PDB entry 9MUD | electron microscopy, 3.40 A resolution | chains J and G of the 45 polymer chains in the assembly

[Chain J (and G)]
Molecule: Cat1 (CRISPR associated TIR 1) pentagonal filament
Notes: chain G of this document is another copy of the same molecule, construct and numbering; everything in this record applies to it too
Sequence (263 residues; numbered 1 to 263; the number before each row is that of its first residue):
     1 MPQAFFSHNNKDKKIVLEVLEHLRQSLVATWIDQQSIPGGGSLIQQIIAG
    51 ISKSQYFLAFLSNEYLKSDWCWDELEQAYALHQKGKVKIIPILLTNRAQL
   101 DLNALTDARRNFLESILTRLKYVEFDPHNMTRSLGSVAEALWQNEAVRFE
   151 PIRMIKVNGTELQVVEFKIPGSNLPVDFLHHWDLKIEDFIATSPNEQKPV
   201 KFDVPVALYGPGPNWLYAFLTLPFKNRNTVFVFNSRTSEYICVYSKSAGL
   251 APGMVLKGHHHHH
Unresolved in the structure: 1, 34-41, 259-263
Reported in the primary citation:
  - binding site for the 4-nt RNA strand: W215, N234, S235
  - binding site for the 4-nt RNA strand: K225, N226, R227
  - catalytic residues: Y122
  - mutagenesis - D33A: decreased catalytic activity on NAD+
  - mutagenesis - Y122A: abolished catalytic activity on NAD+

[How chain J and chain G interact]
Contacting residue pairs (14):
  N103(J) - V157(G)
  N103(J) - N158(G)  hydrogen bond (backbone-backbone)
  N103(J) - K257(G)  hydrogen bond
  A104(J) - K156(G)
  A104(J) - V157(G)
  A104(J) - N158(G)  hydrogen bond (backbone-backbone)
  A104(J) - G159(G)  hydrogen bond (backbone-backbone)
  L105(J) - N158(G)
  L105(J) - G159(G)
  T106(J) - N158(G)
  T106(J) - G159(G)
  D107(J) - N158(G)
  R110(J) - N158(G)
  R110(J) - K257(G)
Other interface residues (no listed pair), chain G (6 interface residues in all): G258

[In short]
Chain J and chain G each contribute 6 residues to their interface, with 4 hydrogen bonds. Polar contacts
include N103(J)-K257(G), N103(J)-N158(G) and A104(J)-N158(G). The paper reports the catalytic residue Y122(J);
D33A of chain J reduces catalytic activity on NAD+.
Chain J and chain G are both Cat1 (CRISPR associated TIR 1) pentagonal filament; the structure, Cryo-EM
structure of CRISPR-associated cA4 bound Cat1 Pentagonal filament assembly, was determined by electron
microscopy (same publication as 9MUE, 9MUO and 9MW9).
